Entry 7VZ3 (electron microscopy, 2.46 A resolution); this record covers chains A and B of the 3 polymer chains in the assembly.

== Chain A (and B) ==
Molecule: Depolymerase
Source organism: Klebsiella phage GH-K3
Notes: chain B of this document is another copy of the same molecule, construct and numbering; everything in this record applies to it too
UniProt: A0A3S7W7I3 (A0A3S7W7I3_9CAUD); numbering as in UniProt (aligned over 1-907)
Chain sequence (928 residues; numbered -20 to 907; the number before each row is that of its first residue; numbers below 1 keep their minus sign (Met-20 is residue -20)):
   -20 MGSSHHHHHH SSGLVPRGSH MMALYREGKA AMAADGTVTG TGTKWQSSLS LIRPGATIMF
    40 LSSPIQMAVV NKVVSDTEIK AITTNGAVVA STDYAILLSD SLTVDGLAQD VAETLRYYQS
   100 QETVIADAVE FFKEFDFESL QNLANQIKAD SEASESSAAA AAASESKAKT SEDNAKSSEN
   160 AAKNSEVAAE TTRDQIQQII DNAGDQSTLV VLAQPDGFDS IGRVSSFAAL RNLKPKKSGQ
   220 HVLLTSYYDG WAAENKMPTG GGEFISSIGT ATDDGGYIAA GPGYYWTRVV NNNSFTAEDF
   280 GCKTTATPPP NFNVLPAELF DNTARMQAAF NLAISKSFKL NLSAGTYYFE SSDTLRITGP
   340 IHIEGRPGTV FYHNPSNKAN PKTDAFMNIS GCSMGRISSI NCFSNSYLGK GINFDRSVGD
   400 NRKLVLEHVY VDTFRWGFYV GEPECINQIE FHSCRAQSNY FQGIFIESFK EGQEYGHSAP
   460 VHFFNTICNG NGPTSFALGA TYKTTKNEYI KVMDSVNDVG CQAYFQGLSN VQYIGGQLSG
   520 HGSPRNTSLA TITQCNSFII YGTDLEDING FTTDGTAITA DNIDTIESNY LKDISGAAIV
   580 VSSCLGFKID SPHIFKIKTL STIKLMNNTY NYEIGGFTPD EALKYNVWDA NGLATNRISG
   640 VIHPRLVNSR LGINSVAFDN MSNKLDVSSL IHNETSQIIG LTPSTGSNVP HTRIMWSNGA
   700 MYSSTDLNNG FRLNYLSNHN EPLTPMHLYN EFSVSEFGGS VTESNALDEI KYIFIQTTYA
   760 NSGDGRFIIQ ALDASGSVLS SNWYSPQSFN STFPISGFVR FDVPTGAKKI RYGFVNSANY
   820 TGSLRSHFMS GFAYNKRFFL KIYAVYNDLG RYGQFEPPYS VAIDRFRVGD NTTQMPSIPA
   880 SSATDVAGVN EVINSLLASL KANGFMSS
Unresolved in the structure: -20 to 154, 906-907 (chain B: -20 to 151, 906-907)
Sequence notes: initiating methionine (-20); expression tag (-19 to 0)
From the paper describing this entry:
  - catalytic residues: Glu423, Asp497, Glu545, Asp546
  - mutagenesis - D300N, D399N (50-fold), E450Q, E453Q, D546N, H671L, R810A: decreased catalytic activity
  - mutagenesis - E423Q, D497N, E545Q: abolished catalytic activity

== How chain A and chain B interact ==
Pairs across the interface - 216 pairs, chain A then chain B:
  Ser157(A) - Ala154(B)  hydrogen bond (side chain-backbone)
  Ser157(A) - Lys155(B)
  Ser157(A) - Glu158(B)  hydrogen bond
  Ala160(A) - Glu158(B)
  Asn163(A) - Glu165(B)
  Ser164(A) - Ala161(B)
  Ser164(A) - Glu165(B)
  Ala167(A) - Glu165(B)
  Thr171(A) - Ala168(B)
  Gln174(A) - Arg172(B)  hydrogen bond
  Ile175(A) - Arg172(B)
  Ile178(A) - Ile175(B)  hydrophobic
  Ile178(A) - Gln176(B)
  Ala182(A) - Ile179(B)  hydrophobic
  Asp184(A) - Thr187(B)  hydrogen bond (backbone-side chain)
  Gln185(A) - Ile179(B)
  Gln185(A) - Ala182(B)
  Gln185(A) - Gly183(B)  hydrogen bond (side chain-backbone)
  Gln185(A) - Asp184(B)
  Gln185(A) - Gln185(B)
  Gln185(A) - Thr187(B)
  Thr187(A) - Thr187(B)
  Leu188(A) - Ile178(B)  hydrophobic
  Leu188(A) - Ala182(B)  hydrophobic
  Leu188(A) - Thr187(B)
  Val189(A) - Ile175(B)  hydrophobic
  Leu191(A) - Ser199(B)
  Leu191(A) - Ile200(B)
  Leu191(A) - Gly201(B)  hydrogen bond (backbone-backbone)
  Ala192(A) - Ile178(B)  hydrophobic
  Ala192(A) - Ser199(B)
  Ala192(A) - Gly201(B)
  Gln193(A) - Gly201(B)
  Pro194(A) - Gly201(B)
  Pro194(A) - Arg202(B)
  Pro194(A) - Val203(B)
  Asp195(A) - Lys215(B)  salt bridge
  Asp195(A) - Val221(B)
  Phe197(A) - Ile200(B)  hydrophobic
  Phe197(A) - His220(B)
  Phe197(A) - Leu222(B)  hydrophobic
  Phe197(A) - Glu242(B)
  Asp198(A) - Lys216(B)  salt bridge
  Asp198(A) - Gln219(B)
  Asp198(A) - His220(B)  hydrogen bond (backbone-backbone)
  Arg202(A) - His220(B)
  Thr224(A) - His220(B)
  Met236(A) - Ile244(B)  hydrophobic
  Met236(A) - Tyr256(B)
  Met236(A) - Thr266(B)
  Met236(A) - Arg267(B)
  Pro237(A) - Ile244(B)  hydrophobic
  Ser273(A) - Asn271(B)
  Thr275(A) - Asn271(B)
  Asn320(A) - Asn271(B)
  Ser322(A) - Asn272(B)
  Ala323(A) - Ser316(B)
  Gly344(A) - His341(B)
  Arg345(A) - Asn271(B)
  Arg345(A) - Asn272(B)  hydrogen bond (side chain-backbone)
  Arg345(A) - Ser316(B)
  Arg345(A) - Lys318(B)
  Arg345(A) - His341(B)
  Pro346(A) - Ser316(B)  hydrogen bond (backbone-side chain)
  Pro346(A) - Pro339(B)  hydrophobic
  Pro346(A) - His341(B)
  Ser378(A) - Met373(B)
  Glu406(A) - Arg375(B)  salt bridge
  His407(A) - Met373(B)
  His407(A) - Gly374(B)
  His407(A) - Arg375(B)
  His407(A) - Lys402(B)  hydrogen bond (side chain-backbone)
  His407(A) - Val404(B)
  Tyr409(A) - Met373(B)
  Tyr409(A) - Lys402(B)
  Ser432(A) - Lys402(B)
  Ser432(A) - Glu429(B)  hydrogen bond
  Asn464(A) - Lys402(B)  hydrogen bond (backbone-side chain)
  Asn464(A) - Glu429(B)  hydrogen bond
  Asn464(A) - His461(B)  hydrogen bond
  Ile466(A) - Lys402(B)
  Ile466(A) - Gln427(B)
  Ile513(A) - Ile513(B)  hydrophobic
  Gly514(A) - Gln511(B)
  Gly515(A) - Pro459(B)
  Gly515(A) - His461(B)
  Tyr540(A) - Tyr540(B)
  Gly541(A) - Gln511(B)  hydrogen bond (backbone-side chain)
  Gly541(A) - Tyr540(B)
  Asp543(A) - Asn509(B)  hydrogen bond
  Asp589(A) - Ile538(B)
  Asp589(A) - Tyr540(B)  hydrogen bond
  Ser590(A) - Ser536(B)  hydrogen bond (backbone-side chain)
  Ser590(A) - Ile538(B)
  Ser590(A) - Gly585(B)  hydrogen bond (side chain-backbone)
  Pro591(A) - Asn509(B)
  Pro591(A) - Ser536(B)
  His592(A) - Ser508(B)
  His592(A) - Asn509(B)  hydrogen bond (backbone-side chain)
  His592(A) - Asn535(B)
  His592(A) - Ser536(B)
  Gly615(A) - Asn610(B)  hydrogen bond (backbone-side chain)
  His642(A) - Asn610(B)
  His642(A) - Tyr611(B)  hydrogen bond (side chain-backbone)
  His642(A) - Glu612(B)
  His642(A) - Ser638(B)
  Pro643(A) - Ser638(B)
  Pro643(A) - Val640(B)
  Pro643(A) - Ser661(B)
  Arg644(A) - Tyr609(B)
  Arg644(A) - Asn610(B)
  Arg644(A) - Arg636(B)  hydrogen bond (side chain-backbone)
  Arg644(A) - Ser638(B)
  Asn647(A) - Arg636(B)  hydrogen bond (backbone-side chain)
  Asp665(A) - Ser661(B)
  Asp665(A) - Asn662(B)
  Ser675(A) - Arg866(B)  hydrogen bond (backbone-side chain)
  Gln676(A) - Asp863(B)
  Gln676(A) - Val867(B)
  Ile677(A) - Val860(B)
  Ile677(A) - Ala861(B)
  Ile677(A) - Asp863(B)  hydrogen bond (backbone-side chain)
  Ile677(A) - Arg866(B)
  Ile678(A) - Asp863(B)
  Leu680(A) - Asn870(B)
  Thr691(A) - Asn870(B)
  Ile693(A) - Asp869(B)
  Ile693(A) - Asn870(B)
  Glu735(A) - Asn834(B)
  Glu735(A) - Lys835(B)
  Glu735(A) - Arg836(B)  salt bridge
  Phe736(A) - Tyr833(B)
  Phe736(A) - Lys835(B)
  Gly737(A) - Phe831(B)
  Gly737(A) - Ala832(B)
  Gly737(A) - Tyr833(B)  hydrogen bond (backbone-backbone)
  Gly737(A) - Lys835(B)
  Gly738(A) - Ala832(B)  hydrogen bond (backbone-backbone)
  Ser739(A) - Ala832(B)  hydrogen bond (backbone-backbone)
  Val740(A) - Pro793(B)  hydrophobic
  Val740(A) - Tyr833(B)  hydrophobic
  Ser743(A) - Thr634(B)
  Asn744(A) - Ala633(B)
  Glu748(A) - Arg836(B)  salt bridge
  Arg836(A) - Arg866(B)
  Asn846(A) - Arg636(B)  hydrogen bond (backbone-side chain)
  Asp847(A) - Asn635(B)
  Asp847(A) - Arg636(B)
  Asp847(A) - Ile637(B)
  Leu848(A) - Ser638(B)
  Leu848(A) - Asn659(B)
  Leu848(A) - Ser661(B)
  Gly849(A) - Gln755(B)
  Gly849(A) - Ser795(B)
  Arg850(A) - Ala633(B)  hydrogen bond (side chain-backbone)
  Arg850(A) - Asn635(B)  hydrogen bond (side chain-backbone)
  Arg850(A) - Thr791(B)
  Arg850(A) - Ile794(B)
  Arg850(A) - Ser795(B)  hydrogen bond (backbone-side chain)
  Tyr851(A) - Ile794(B)  hydrophobic
  Tyr851(A) - Arg836(B)  hydrogen bond (backbone-side chain)
  Tyr851(A) - Phe838(B)
  Gly852(A) - Arg836(B)
  Gly852(A) - Phe838(B)
  Gln853(A) - Lys840(B)  hydrogen bond (backbone-side chain)
  Phe854(A) - Arg836(B)
  Glu855(A) - Leu669(B)
  Glu855(A) - Asn672(B)  hydrogen bond (backbone-side chain)
  Glu855(A) - Lys840(B)  salt bridge
  Pro856(A) - Asn672(B)  hydrogen bond (backbone-side chain)
  Pro857(A) - Asn672(B)
  Tyr858(A) - Leu669(B)
  Tyr858(A) - His671(B)
  Tyr858(A) - Asn672(B)  hydrogen bond (backbone-backbone)
  Tyr858(A) - Met694(B)
  Tyr858(A) - Phe854(B)
  Tyr858(A) - Glu855(B)
  Tyr858(A) - Pro856(B)  hydrophobic
  Ser859(A) - Ile670(B)
  Ser859(A) - His671(B)  hydrogen bond
  Ser859(A) - Met694(B)
  Ser859(A) - Asn729(B)
  Ser859(A) - Tyr811(B)  hydrogen bond
  Val860(A) - Ile670(B)  hydrogen bond (backbone-backbone)
  Val860(A) - Phe731(B)  hydrophobic
  Val860(A) - Phe854(B)  hydrophobic
  Ala861(A) - Asn729(B)
  Ala861(A) - Glu730(B)
  Ile862(A) - Met694(B)
  Ile862(A) - Ser696(B)
  Phe865(A) - Met694(B)  hydrophobic
  Phe865(A) - Pro857(B)
  Arg866(A) - Pro857(B)
  Val867(A) - Pro857(B)
  Asp869(A) - Arg864(B)
  Thr871(A) - Arg864(B)  hydrogen bond (backbone-side chain)
  Gln873(A) - Gly903(B)
  Gln873(A) - Phe904(B)
  Gln873(A) - Met905(B)
  Met874(A) - Phe904(B)  hydrogen bond (backbone-backbone)
  Met874(A) - Met905(B)
  Pro875(A) - Met905(B)
  Ser876(A) - Lys900(B)
  Ser876(A) - Met905(B)
  Ile877(A) - Leu896(B)  hydrophobic
  Ile877(A) - Lys900(B)  hydrogen bond (backbone-side chain)
  Ala879(A) - Asn893(B)
  Ser880(A) - Asn889(B)  hydrogen bond (backbone-side chain)
  Ser880(A) - Asn893(B)  hydrogen bond (backbone-side chain)
  Ser881(A) - Asn889(B)
  Thr883(A) - Val885(B)
  Val888(A) - Val888(B)  hydrophobic
  Val888(A) - Ile892(B)  hydrophobic
  Ile892(A) - Ile892(B)  hydrophobic
  Leu895(A) - Leu896(B)  hydrophobic
  Phe904(A) - Phe904(B)  hydrophobic
Other interface residues (no listed pair), chain A (130 interface residues in all): Ile179, Gly196, Ile200, Trp230, Leu321, Glu343, Ile379, Cys433, Phe463, Gln516, Thr542, Phe616, Thr674, Ala745, Leu746, Arg864, Gly868, Pro878, Ala882, Val885, Val891
Other interface residues (no listed pair), chain B (137 interface residues in all): Glu169, Thr171, Ser186, Val190, Leu191, Leu212, Gly218, Val268, Ile340, His431, Ala458, Phe463, Lys587, Asp658, Met660, Ile693, Trp695, Phe792, Tyr842, Phe865, Leu895, Leu899

== Summary ==
130 residues of chain A and 137 residues of chain B are in contact, with 46 hydrogen bonds and 6 salt bridges.
Polar pairs include Asp195(A)-Lys215(B), Asp198(A)-Lys216(B) and Glu406(A)-Arg375(B). From the paper:
catalytic residues Glu423(A), Asp497(A) and Glu545(A) among others; D300N, D399N and E450Q of chain A, among
others, reduce catalytic activity; 10 substitutions were tested in all.
Both chains are Depolymerase (Klebsiella phage GH-K3). Entry 7VZ3 (Cryo-EM structure of Depo32, a Klebsiella
phage depolymerase targets the K2 serotype K. pneumoniae) was determined by electron microscopy (same
publication as 7VYV).
